Entry 4MDV (X-ray diffraction, 2.50 A resolution); this record covers chains A and B.

[Chain A (and B)]
Protein: Annexin
From: Schistosoma mansoni
Notes: chain B of this document is another copy of the same molecule, construct and numbering; everything in this record applies to it too
UniProtKB: C4QH88 (C4QH88_SCHMA); residues 3-367 here correspond to UniProt positions 1-365 (UniProt number = residue number - 2)
Sequence (375 residues; numbered 1 to 375; the number before each row is that of its first residue):
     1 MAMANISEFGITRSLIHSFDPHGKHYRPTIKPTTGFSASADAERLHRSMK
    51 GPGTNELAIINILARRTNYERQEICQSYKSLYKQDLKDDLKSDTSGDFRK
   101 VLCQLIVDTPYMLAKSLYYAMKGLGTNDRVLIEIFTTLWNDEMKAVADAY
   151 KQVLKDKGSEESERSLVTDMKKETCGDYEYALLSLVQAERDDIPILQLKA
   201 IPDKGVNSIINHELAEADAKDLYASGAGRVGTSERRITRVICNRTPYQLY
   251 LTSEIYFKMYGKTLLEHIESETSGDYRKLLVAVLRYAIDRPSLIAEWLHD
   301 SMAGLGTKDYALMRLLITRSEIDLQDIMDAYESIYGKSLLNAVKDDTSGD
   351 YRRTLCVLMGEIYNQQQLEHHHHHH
Disordered / not traced: 1-5, 226-233, 365-375 (chain B: 1-5, 225-233, 364-375)
Construct notes: expression tag (1-2, 368-375); conflict Glu8 (Gly6 in C4QH88)
Bound ions: Ca2+ site 1: Met49, Gly51, Gly53, Asp93; Ca2+ site 2: Thr54, Glu56; Ca2+ site 3: Met121, Gly123, Gly125, Glu173; Ca2+ site 4: Asp128, Asp275 (shared with Asp275(B) of chain B); Ca2+ site 5: Lys171, Thr174, Glu179; Ca2+ site 6: Asp275 (shared with Asp128(B), Asp275(B) of chain B); Ca2+ site 7: Met302, Gly304, Leu305, Asp346; Ca2+ site 8: Gly306, Asp346
Curated features (UniProtKB/Swiss-Prot):
  - binding site (Ca(2+)): Met49, Gly51, Gly53, Thr54, Glu56, Asp93, Met121, Gly123, Gly125, Asp128, Lys171, Glu173, Thr174, Glu179, Asp275, Met302, Gly304, Leu305, Gly306, Asp346
Reported in the primary citation:
  - self-association interface (contacts with another copy of this molecule): Cys175
  - Ca2+ coordination: Met49, Gly51, Gly53, Thr54, Glu56, Asp93, Met121, Gly123, Gly125, Asp128, Lys171, Thr174, Glu179, Asp275, Met302, Gly304, Leu305, Gly306, Asp346
  - conformationally variable residues (order/disorder transition): Lys50 to Thr54

[How chain A and chain B interact]
Contacting residue pairs - 30 pairs, chain A then chain B:
  Leu124(A) - Asp177(B)
  Leu124(A) - Glu234(B)
  Leu124(A) - Ile237(B)  hydrophobic
  Leu124(A) - Thr272(B)
  Leu124(A) - Ser273(B)  hydrogen bond (backbone-backbone)
  Leu124(A) - Tyr276(B)  hydrophobic
  Gly125(A) - Asp177(B)  hydrogen bond (backbone-side chain)
  Gly125(A) - Ser273(B)
  Gly125(A) - Tyr276(B)
  Thr126(A) - Ser273(B)
  Thr126(A) - Gly274(B)  hydrogen bond (backbone-backbone)
  Asn127(A) - Ser273(B)  hydrogen bond
  Thr174(A) - Cys175(B)
  Cys175(A) - Thr174(B)
  Cys175(A) - Cys175(B)  disulfide
  Asp177(A) - Leu124(B)
  Asp177(A) - Gly125(B)  hydrogen bond (side chain-backbone)
  Glu234(A) - Leu124(B)
  Ile237(A) - Leu124(B)  hydrophobic
  Glu271(A) - Leu124(B)
  Thr272(A) - Leu124(B)
  Ser273(A) - Leu124(B)  hydrogen bond (backbone-backbone)
  Ser273(A) - Gly125(B)
  Ser273(A) - Thr126(B)
  Ser273(A) - Asn127(B)
  Gly274(A) - Thr126(B)  hydrogen bond (backbone-backbone)
  Asp275(A) - Asp128(B)
  Asp275(A) - Asp275(B)
  Tyr276(A) - Leu124(B)  hydrophobic
  Tyr276(A) - Gly125(B)
Interface residues without a listed pair, chain A (18 interface residues in all): Gly123, Asp128, Glu173
Interface residues without a listed pair, chain B (18 interface residues in all): Gly123, Glu173, Glu271
Disulfides between the chains: Cys175(A)-Cys175(B)

[Overview]
Chain A and chain B each contribute 18 residues to their interface, with 1 disulfide bond and 7 hydrogen
bonds. Polar contacts include Gly125(A)-Asp177(B), Asn127(A)-Ser273(B) and Leu124(A)-Ser273(B). Curated
annotation (UniProt) lists 20 Ca2+-binding residues on chain A. From the paper: Ca2+ coordination by Met49(A),
Gly51(A) and Gly53(A) among others; conformational variability at Lys50(A).
Both chains are Annexin (Schistosoma mansoni). Entry 4MDV (Crystal structure of calcium-bound annexin (Sm)1)
was determined by X-ray diffraction, deposited together with 4MDU.
